PDB entry 8AD8 | X-ray diffraction, 2.95 A resolution | chains A and B

== Chain A (and B) ==
Molecule: Tryptophan 6-halogenase
Organism: Streptomyces albogriseolus
Notes: chain B of this document is another copy of the same molecule, construct and numbering; everything in this record applies to it too
UniProt: A1E280 (A1E280_STRAO); residues 2-531 here = UniProt positions 2-531
Sequence (534 residues; each row starts with the number of its first residue; numbers below 1 keep their minus sign (Gly-2 is residue -2)):
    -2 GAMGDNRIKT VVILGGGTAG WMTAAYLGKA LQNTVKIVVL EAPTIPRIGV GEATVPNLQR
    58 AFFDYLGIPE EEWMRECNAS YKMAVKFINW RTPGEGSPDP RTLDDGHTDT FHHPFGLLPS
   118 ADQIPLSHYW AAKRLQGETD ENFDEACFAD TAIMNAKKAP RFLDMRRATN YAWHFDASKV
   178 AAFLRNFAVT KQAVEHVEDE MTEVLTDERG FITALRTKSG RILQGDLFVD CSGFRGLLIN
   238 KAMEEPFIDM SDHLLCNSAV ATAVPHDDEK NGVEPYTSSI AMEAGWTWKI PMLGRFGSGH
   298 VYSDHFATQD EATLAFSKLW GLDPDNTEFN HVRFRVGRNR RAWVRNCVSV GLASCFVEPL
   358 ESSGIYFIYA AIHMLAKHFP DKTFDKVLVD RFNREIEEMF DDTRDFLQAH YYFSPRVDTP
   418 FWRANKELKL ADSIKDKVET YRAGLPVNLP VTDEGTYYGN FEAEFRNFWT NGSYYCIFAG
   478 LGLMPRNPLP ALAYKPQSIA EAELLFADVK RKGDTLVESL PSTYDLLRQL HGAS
Disordered / not traced: -2 to 1, 452-455, 530-531 (chain B: -2 to 1, 40-46, 451-456, 530-531)
Differences from the reference sequence: expression tag (-2 to 1)
Residues lining bound ligands: D-tryptophyl-L-serine (LT0): Val52, Pro53, His110, Pro111, Phe112, Gly113, Leu115, Phe145, Pro447, Phe465, Trp466, Thr467, Asn468, Gly469, Ser470
What the authors report for this chain:
  - conformationally variable residues (order/disorder transition): Leu114, Gly452 to Tyr455
  - binding site for D-tryptophyl-L-serine: Phe465 to Gly469
  - catalytic residues: Lys79

== How chain A and chain B interact ==
Pairs across the interface (78):
  Arg4(A) - Ala490(B)  hydrogen bond (side chain-backbone)
  Arg4(A) - Tyr491(B)
  Ile5(A) - Tyr491(B)  hydrogen bond (backbone-side chain)
  Ala27(A) - Lys492(B)  hydrogen bond (backbone-side chain)
  Leu28(A) - Tyr491(B)
  Gln29(A) - Asp119(B)
  Gln29(A) - Tyr491(B)
  Gln29(A) - Lys492(B)
  Gln29(A) - Pro493(B)
  Gln29(A) - Gln494(B)  hydrogen bond (side chain-backbone)
  Gln29(A) - Ser495(B)  hydrogen bond
  Thr31(A) - Tyr491(B)
  Thr31(A) - Pro493(B)
  Val32(A) - Tyr491(B)  hydrophobic
  Tyr62(A) - Asp119(B)  hydrogen bond
  Tyr62(A) - Lys492(B)
  Asp119(A) - Gln29(B)
  Asp119(A) - Tyr62(B)  hydrogen bond
  Gln120(A) - Tyr62(B)
  Gln120(A) - His370(B)  hydrogen bond
  His370(A) - Gln120(B)
  Ala373(A) - Ala488(B)
  Lys374(A) - Pro443(B)
  Lys374(A) - Leu446(B)
  Lys374(A) - Leu486(B)
  His375(A) - Leu442(B)
  Phe376(A) - Pro487(B)
  Phe376(A) - Ala488(B)
  Phe376(A) - Tyr491(B)  hydrophobic
  Pro377(A) - Tyr491(B)  hydrogen bond (backbone-side chain)
  Asp378(A) - Tyr491(B)
  Asp382(A) - Ala440(B)
  Asp382(A) - Arg483(B)  salt bridge
  Val384(A) - Ala440(B)  hydrophobic
  Leu385(A) - Leu442(B)  hydrophobic
  Leu385(A) - Pro487(B)  hydrophobic
  Arg388(A) - Asp433(B)  salt bridge
  Arg388(A) - Glu436(B)  salt bridge
  Arg388(A) - Thr437(B)  hydrogen bond
  Arg388(A) - Leu442(B)
  Arg391(A) - Asp433(B)  salt bridge
  Asp433(A) - Arg388(B)  salt bridge
  Asp433(A) - Arg391(B)  salt bridge
  Glu436(A) - Arg388(B)  salt bridge
  Thr437(A) - Arg388(B)  hydrogen bond
  Ala440(A) - Asp382(B)
  Ala440(A) - Val384(B)  hydrophobic
  Leu442(A) - His375(B)
  Leu442(A) - Arg388(B)
  Pro443(A) - Lys374(B)
  Leu446(A) - Lys374(B)
  Leu446(A) - Glu459(B)
  Pro447(A) - Asn457(B)
  Asn457(A) - Pro447(B)
  Asn457(A) - Thr449(B)
  Asn457(A) - Asp450(B)
  Glu459(A) - Leu446(B)
  Leu486(A) - Lys374(B)
  Pro487(A) - Phe376(B)
  Pro487(A) - Leu385(B)  hydrophobic
  Ala488(A) - Ala373(B)
  Ala488(A) - Phe376(B)
  Ala490(A) - Arg4(B)  hydrogen bond (backbone-side chain)
  Tyr491(A) - Arg4(B)
  Tyr491(A) - Ile5(B)  hydrogen bond (side chain-backbone)
  Tyr491(A) - Leu28(B)
  Tyr491(A) - Gln29(B)
  Tyr491(A) - Thr31(B)
  Tyr491(A) - Val32(B)  hydrophobic
  Tyr491(A) - Phe376(B)  hydrophobic
  Tyr491(A) - Pro377(B)  hydrogen bond (side chain-backbone)
  Tyr491(A) - Asp378(B)
  Lys492(A) - Ala27(B)  hydrogen bond (side chain-backbone)
  Lys492(A) - Gln29(B)
  Lys492(A) - Tyr62(B)  hydrogen bond
  Pro493(A) - Gln29(B)
  Gln494(A) - Gln29(B)  hydrogen bond (backbone-side chain)
  Ser495(A) - Gln29(B)  hydrogen bond
Other interface residues (no listed pair), chain A (47 interface residues in all): Tyr23, Val448, Thr449, Asp450, Phe458, Ala460
Other interface residues (no listed pair), chain B (47 interface residues in all): Tyr23, Val448, Ala460

== Summary ==
The chain A/chain B interface involves 47 residues from each chain; the contacts include 18 hydrogen bonds and
7 salt bridges. Polar pairs include Asp382(A)-Arg483(B), Arg388(A)-Asp433(B) and Arg388(A)-Glu436(B). Chain A
binds D-tryptophyl-L-serine. The paper reports the catalytic residue Lys79(A); a binding site for
D-tryptophyl-L-serine at Phe465(A).
Both chains are Tryptophan 6-halogenase (Streptomyces albogriseolus). Entry 8AD8 (Flavin-dependent tryptophan
6-halogenase Thal in complex with a D-Trp-Ser dipeptide) was determined by X-ray diffraction (same publication
as 8AD7).
